Entry 7EJE (electron microscopy, 3.98 A resolution); this record covers chains B and E of the 5 polymer chains in the assembly.

Chain B:
Molecule: DNA repair protein RAD51 homolog 1
From: Homo sapiens
Reference sequence: Q06609 (RAD51_HUMAN); residues 1-339 here = UniProt positions 1-339
Chain sequence (339 residues; row label = number of the first residue in the row):
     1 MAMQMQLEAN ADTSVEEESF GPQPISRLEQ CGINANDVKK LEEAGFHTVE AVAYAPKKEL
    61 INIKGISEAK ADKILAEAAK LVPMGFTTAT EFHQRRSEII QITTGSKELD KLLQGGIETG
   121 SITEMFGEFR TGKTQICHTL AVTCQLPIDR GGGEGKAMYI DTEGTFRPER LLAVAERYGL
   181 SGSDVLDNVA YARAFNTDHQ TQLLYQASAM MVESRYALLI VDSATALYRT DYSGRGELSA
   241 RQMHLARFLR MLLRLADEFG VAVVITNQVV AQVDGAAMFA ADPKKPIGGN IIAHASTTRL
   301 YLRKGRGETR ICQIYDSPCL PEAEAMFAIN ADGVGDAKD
Disordered / not traced: 1-21, 278-281, 337-339
Sequence notes: engineered mutation Gln313 (Lys in Q06609)
Ion coordination: Mg2+: Asp222 (together with AMP-PNP)
Residues lining bound ligands:
  - AMP-PNP, molecule 1: Arg130, Thr131, Gly132, Lys133, Thr134, Gln135, Glu163, Thr165, Arg170, Asp222, Gln268, Glu308, Arg310, Ile329, Asn330
  - AMP-PNP, molecule 2: Ala293, His294, Ser296, Asp316, Ser317, Pro318, Cys319, Leu320, Pro321, Glu322
From the paper describing this entry:
  - self-association interface (contacts with another copy of this molecule); pairs are residue here / residue on that copy: Asp274-Arg235 (salt bridge) (from molecular simulation)

Chain E:
Molecule: 9-nt DNA strand
Sequence (9 nucleotides; numbered 1 to 9; the number before each row is that of its first residue):
     1 AAAAAAAAA

Chain B / chain E interface:
Residue-residue contacts (4; chain B residue first):
  Arg235(B) with DA4(E), hydrogen bond to the sugar
  Gly236(B) with DA5(E), sugar contact
  Val273(B) with DA1(E), hydrogen bond to the base
  Asp274(B) with DA1(E), base contact
Also at the interface, not in a pair above, chain E (4 interface residues in all): DA3

Summary:
Chain B and chain E each contribute 4 residues to their interface; the contacts include 2 hydrogen bonds.
Polar pairs include Val273(B)-DA1(E) and Arg235(B)-DA4(E). Ligands of chain B: AMP-PNP. From the paper: a
self-association interface involving Asp274(B).
Chain B is DNA repair protein RAD51 homolog 1 (Homo sapiens) and chain E is a 9-nt DNA strand; the structure,
human RAD51 post-synaptic complex, was determined by electron microscopy together with 7EJ6, 7EJ7 and 7EJC
from the same study.
